PDB entry 6RUO | electron microscopy, 3.50 A resolution | chains Q and T of the 20 polymer chains in the assembly

[Chain Q]
Protein: RNA polymerase I-specific transcription initiation factor RRN7
Source organism: Saccharomyces cerevisiae
UniProtKB: P40992 (RRN7_YEAST); residues 1-514 here = UniProt positions 1-514
Chain sequence (514 residues; each row starts with the number of its first residue):
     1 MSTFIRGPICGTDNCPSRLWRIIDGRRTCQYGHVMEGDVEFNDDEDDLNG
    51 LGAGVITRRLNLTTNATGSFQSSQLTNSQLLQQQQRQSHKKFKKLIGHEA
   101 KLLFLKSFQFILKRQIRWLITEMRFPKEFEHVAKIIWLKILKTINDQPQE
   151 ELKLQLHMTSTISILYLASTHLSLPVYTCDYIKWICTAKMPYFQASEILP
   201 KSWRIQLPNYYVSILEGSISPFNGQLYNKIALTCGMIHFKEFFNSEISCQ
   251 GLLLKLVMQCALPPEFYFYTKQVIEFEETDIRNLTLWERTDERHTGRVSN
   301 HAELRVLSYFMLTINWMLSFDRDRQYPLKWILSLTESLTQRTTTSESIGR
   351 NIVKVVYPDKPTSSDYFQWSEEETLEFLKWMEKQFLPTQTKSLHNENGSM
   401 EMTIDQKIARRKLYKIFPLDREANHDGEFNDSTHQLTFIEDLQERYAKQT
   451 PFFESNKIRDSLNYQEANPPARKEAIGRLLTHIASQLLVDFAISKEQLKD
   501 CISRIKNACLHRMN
Unresolved in the structure: 1-2, 47-97, 389-404, 454-468
Bound ions: Zn2+: Thr12, Asp13
Curated features (UniProtKB/Swiss-Prot):
  - zinc finger: Thr3 to Glu36 (RRN7-type)
  - region: Gly37 to Ala66 (B-reader), Thr67 to Lys101 (B-linker)
  - binding site (Zn(2+)): Cys10, Cys15, Cys29, His33
  - mutagenesis: Cys29 (C29A: Impaired binding to Pol I), His33 (H33S: Impaired binding to Pol I)

[Chain T]
Molecule: Template strand
Source organism: synthetic construct
Sequence (70 nucleotides; row label = number of the first residue in the row):
     1 GTCTTCAACTGCTTTCGCATGAAGTACCTCCCAACTACTTTTCCTCACAC
    51 TTGTACTCCATGACTAAACC
Unresolved in the structure: 1-7, 24-26, 61-70

[How chain Q and chain T interact]
Pairs across the interface (26):
  Asp46(Q) - DA23(T)  hydrogen bond to the base
  Lys101(Q) - DC43(T)  salt bridge to the phosphate
  Lys153(Q) - DC43(T)  phosphate contact
  Leu154(Q) - DC44(T)  phosphate contact
  Gln155(Q) - DC44(T)  hydrogen bond to the phosphate
  Leu156(Q) - DC44(T)  hydrogen bond to the phosphate
  His157(Q) - DC44(T)  phosphate contact
  His157(Q) - DT45(T)  salt bridge to the phosphate
  Thr159(Q) - DT45(T)  hydrogen bond to the phosphate
  Asn209(Q) - DT41(T)  base contact
  Tyr210(Q) - DT41(T)  base contact
  Tyr210(Q) - DT42(T)  hydrogen bond to the phosphate
  Tyr210(Q) - DC43(T)  sugar contact
  Tyr211(Q) - DC43(T)  sugar contact
  Ile214(Q) - DC43(T)  sugar contact
  Gln225(Q) - DT45(T)  sugar contact
  Gln225(Q) - DC46(T)  phosphate contact
  Asn228(Q) - DC46(T)  phosphate contact
  Lys229(Q) - DT45(T)  salt bridge to the phosphate
  Arg293(Q) - DC46(T)  hydrogen bond to the base
  Arg293(Q) - DA47(T)  hydrogen bond to the base
  His294(Q) - DA47(T)  hydrogen bond to the base
  His294(Q) - DC48(T)  base contact
  Thr295(Q) - DA47(T)  hydrogen bond to the phosphate
  Arg297(Q) - DC48(T)  base contact
  His511(Q) - DA55(T)  salt bridge to the phosphate
Also at the interface, not in a pair above, chain Q (23 interface residues in all): Phe222, Asn223, Gly224
Also at the interface, not in a pair above, chain T (11 interface residues in all): DT40

[In short]
Chain Q and chain T form an interface of 23 and 11 residues respectively, with 9 hydrogen bonds and 4 salt
bridges. Polar contacts include Asp46(Q)-DA23(T), Arg293(Q)-DC46(T) and Arg293(Q)-DA47(T). From UniProt: 4
Zn2+-binding residues and 2 mutagenesis sites on chain Q.
Chain Q is RNA polymerase I-specific transcription initiation factor RRN7 (Saccharomyces cerevisiae) and chain
T is Template strand (synthetic construct); the structure, RNA Polymerase I Open Complex conformation 1, was
determined by electron microscopy, deposited together with 6RQH, 6RQL, 6RQT, 6RRD, 6RUI and 6RWE.
